PDB entry 7AZF | X-ray diffraction, 1.93 A resolution | chains A and H of the 4 polymer chains in the assembly

# Chain A
Name: Beta sliding clamp
From: Escherichia coli 2-427-07_S4_C3
UniProtKB: A0A073FMV0 (A0A073FMV0_ECOLX); numbering as in UniProt (aligned over 1-366)
Amino-acid sequence (369 residues; numbered -2 to 366; the number before each row is that of its first residue; numbers below 1 keep their minus sign (Gly-2 is residue -2)):
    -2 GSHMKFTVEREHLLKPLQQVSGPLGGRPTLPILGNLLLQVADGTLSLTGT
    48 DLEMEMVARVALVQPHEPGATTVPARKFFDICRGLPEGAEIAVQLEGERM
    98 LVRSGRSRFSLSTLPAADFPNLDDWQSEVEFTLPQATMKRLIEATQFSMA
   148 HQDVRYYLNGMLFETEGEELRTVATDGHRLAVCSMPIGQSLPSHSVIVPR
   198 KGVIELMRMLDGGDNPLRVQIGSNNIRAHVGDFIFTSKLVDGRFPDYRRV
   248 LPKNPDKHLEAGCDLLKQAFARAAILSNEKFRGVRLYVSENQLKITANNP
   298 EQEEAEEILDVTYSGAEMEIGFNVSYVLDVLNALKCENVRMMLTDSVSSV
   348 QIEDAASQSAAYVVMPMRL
Sequence notes: expression tag (-2 to 0)

# Chain H
Name: Peptide 8
Amino-acid sequence (6 residues; row label = number of the first residue in the row):
   403 XQADLF
Modified residues: SGK (2-(pyridin-2-ylmethylamino)ethanoic acid) at position 403; Ala405 (2-amino-3-cyclohexyl-propionic acid; ALC)

# Chain A / chain H interface
Contacting residue pairs (29; chain A residue first):
  Thr172(A) - Leu407(H)
  Thr172(A) - Phe408(H)
  Gly174(A) - Asp406(H)
  Gly174(A) - Leu407(H)  hydrogen bond (backbone-backbone)
  Gly174(A) - Phe408(H)
  His175(A) - Gln404(H)
  His175(A) - Ala405(H)
  His175(A) - Leu407(H)
  Arg176(A) - Leu407(H)
  Leu177(A) - Leu407(H)
  Pro242(A) - Phe408(H)  hydrophobic
  Val247(A) - Leu407(H)  hydrophobic
  Val247(A) - Phe408(H)  hydrophobic
  Asn320(A) - Gln404(H)
  Tyr323(A) - Gln404(H)
  Val344(A) - Ala405(H)
  Ser346(A) - Leu407(H)
  Val360(A) - Leu407(H)  hydrophobic
  Met362(A) - Gln404(H)  hydrogen bond (backbone-side chain)
  Met362(A) - Ala405(H)
  Met362(A) - Asp406(H)
  Met362(A) - Leu407(H)  hydrophobic
  Pro363(A) - Gln404(H)  hydrogen bond (backbone-side chain)
  Pro363(A) - Ala405(H)  hydrogen bond (backbone-backbone)
  Met364(A) - SGK_403(H)
  Met364(A) - Gln404(H)
  Arg365(A) - SGK_403(H)  hydrogen bond (backbone-backbone)
  Arg365(A) - Ala405(H)
  Leu366(A) - SGK_403(H)
Also at the interface, not in a pair above, chain A (19 interface residues in all): Arg152, Leu155

# Overview
Chain A and chain H form an interface of 19 and 6 residues respectively, with 5 hydrogen bonds. Polar contacts
include Met362(A)-Gln404(H), Pro363(A)-Gln404(H) and Gly174(A)-Leu407(H).
Chain A is Beta sliding clamp (Escherichia coli 2-427-07_S4_C3) and chain H is Peptide 8; the structure, DNA
polymerase sliding clamp from Escherichia coli with peptide 8 bound, was determined by X-ray diffraction,
deposited together with 7AZ5, 7AZ6, 7AZ8, 7AZC, 7AZD, 7AZE and 3 further entries.
